Entry 3G9P (X-ray diffraction, 1.65 A resolution); this record covers chains A and D of the 4 polymer chains in the assembly.

Chain A:
Protein: Glucocorticoid receptor
From: Rattus norvegicus
Reference sequence: P06536 (GCR_RAT); residue numbers follow UniProt; this construct covers 440-525
Amino-acid sequence (90 residues; numbered 436 to 525; the number before each row is that of its first residue):
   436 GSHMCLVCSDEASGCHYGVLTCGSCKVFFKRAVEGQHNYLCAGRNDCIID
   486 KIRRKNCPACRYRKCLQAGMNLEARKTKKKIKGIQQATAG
Unresolved in the structure: 436, 512-525
Sequence notes: expression tag (436-439)
Metal / ion sites: Zn2+ site 1: Cys-440, Cys-443, Cys-457, Cys-460; Zn2+ site 2: Cys-476, Cys-482, Cys-492, Cys-495
Reported in the primary citation:
  - mutagenesis - R510A, K514A: decreased binding to DNA
  - mutagenesis - K514A: unchanged signaling
  - mutagenesis - H472A, R510A: increased signaling
  - mutagenesis - H472R: decreased signaling
  - mutagenesis - G470A, N473A: decreased signaling in response to Pal
  - mutagenesis - G470A: decreased signaling in response to Tat

Chain D:
Molecule: 16-nt DNA strand
Sequence (16 nucleotides; numbered 1 to 16; the number before each row is that of its first residue):
     1 AAGAACATTTTGTCCG

Chain A / chain D interface:
Pairs across the interface - 11 pairs, chain A then chain D:
  Gly-458(A) with DT13(D), base contact
  Ser-459(A) with DG12(D), phosphate contact
  Val-462(A) with DT13(D), base contact
  Phe-463(A) with DT11(D), phosphate contact
  Arg-466(A) with DT11(D), base contact; DG12(D), hydrogen bond to the base
  Arg-489(A) with DG12(D), salt bridge to the phosphate
  Lys-490(A) with DT11(D), phosphate contact; DG12(D), phosphate contact
  Pro-493(A) with DT11(D), phosphate contact
  Arg-496(A) with DG12(D), salt bridge to the phosphate
Also at the interface, not in a pair above, chain A (10 interface residues in all): Lys-461
Also at the interface, not in a pair above, chain D (4 interface residues in all): DC14

In short:
10 residues of chain A and 4 residues of chain D are in contact; the contacts include 1 hydrogen bond and 2
salt bridges. Among the polar pairs are Arg-466(A)/DG12(D), Arg-489(A)/DG12(D) and Arg-496(A)/DG12(D). The
paper reports that R510A and K514A of chain A reduce binding to DNA; H472A and R510A of chain A increase
signaling; 6 substitutions were tested in all.
Chain A is Glucocorticoid receptor (Rattus norvegicus) and chain D is a 16-nt DNA strand; the structure, GR
DNA binding domain:Sgk 16bp complex-7, was determined by X-ray diffraction, deposited together with 3FYL,
3G6P, 3G6Q, 3G6R, 3G6T, 3G6U and 8 further entries.
